Entry 1TWG (X-ray diffraction, 3.30 A resolution); this record covers chains A and H of the 10 polymer chains in the assembly.

# Chain A
Molecule: DNA-directed RNA polymerase II largest subunit
Source organism: Saccharomyces cerevisiae
Notes: EC 2.7.7.6
UniProt: P04050 (RPB1_YEAST); residue numbers follow UniProt; this construct covers 1-1733
Amino-acid sequence (1733 residues; numbered 1 to 1733; the number before each row is that of its first residue):
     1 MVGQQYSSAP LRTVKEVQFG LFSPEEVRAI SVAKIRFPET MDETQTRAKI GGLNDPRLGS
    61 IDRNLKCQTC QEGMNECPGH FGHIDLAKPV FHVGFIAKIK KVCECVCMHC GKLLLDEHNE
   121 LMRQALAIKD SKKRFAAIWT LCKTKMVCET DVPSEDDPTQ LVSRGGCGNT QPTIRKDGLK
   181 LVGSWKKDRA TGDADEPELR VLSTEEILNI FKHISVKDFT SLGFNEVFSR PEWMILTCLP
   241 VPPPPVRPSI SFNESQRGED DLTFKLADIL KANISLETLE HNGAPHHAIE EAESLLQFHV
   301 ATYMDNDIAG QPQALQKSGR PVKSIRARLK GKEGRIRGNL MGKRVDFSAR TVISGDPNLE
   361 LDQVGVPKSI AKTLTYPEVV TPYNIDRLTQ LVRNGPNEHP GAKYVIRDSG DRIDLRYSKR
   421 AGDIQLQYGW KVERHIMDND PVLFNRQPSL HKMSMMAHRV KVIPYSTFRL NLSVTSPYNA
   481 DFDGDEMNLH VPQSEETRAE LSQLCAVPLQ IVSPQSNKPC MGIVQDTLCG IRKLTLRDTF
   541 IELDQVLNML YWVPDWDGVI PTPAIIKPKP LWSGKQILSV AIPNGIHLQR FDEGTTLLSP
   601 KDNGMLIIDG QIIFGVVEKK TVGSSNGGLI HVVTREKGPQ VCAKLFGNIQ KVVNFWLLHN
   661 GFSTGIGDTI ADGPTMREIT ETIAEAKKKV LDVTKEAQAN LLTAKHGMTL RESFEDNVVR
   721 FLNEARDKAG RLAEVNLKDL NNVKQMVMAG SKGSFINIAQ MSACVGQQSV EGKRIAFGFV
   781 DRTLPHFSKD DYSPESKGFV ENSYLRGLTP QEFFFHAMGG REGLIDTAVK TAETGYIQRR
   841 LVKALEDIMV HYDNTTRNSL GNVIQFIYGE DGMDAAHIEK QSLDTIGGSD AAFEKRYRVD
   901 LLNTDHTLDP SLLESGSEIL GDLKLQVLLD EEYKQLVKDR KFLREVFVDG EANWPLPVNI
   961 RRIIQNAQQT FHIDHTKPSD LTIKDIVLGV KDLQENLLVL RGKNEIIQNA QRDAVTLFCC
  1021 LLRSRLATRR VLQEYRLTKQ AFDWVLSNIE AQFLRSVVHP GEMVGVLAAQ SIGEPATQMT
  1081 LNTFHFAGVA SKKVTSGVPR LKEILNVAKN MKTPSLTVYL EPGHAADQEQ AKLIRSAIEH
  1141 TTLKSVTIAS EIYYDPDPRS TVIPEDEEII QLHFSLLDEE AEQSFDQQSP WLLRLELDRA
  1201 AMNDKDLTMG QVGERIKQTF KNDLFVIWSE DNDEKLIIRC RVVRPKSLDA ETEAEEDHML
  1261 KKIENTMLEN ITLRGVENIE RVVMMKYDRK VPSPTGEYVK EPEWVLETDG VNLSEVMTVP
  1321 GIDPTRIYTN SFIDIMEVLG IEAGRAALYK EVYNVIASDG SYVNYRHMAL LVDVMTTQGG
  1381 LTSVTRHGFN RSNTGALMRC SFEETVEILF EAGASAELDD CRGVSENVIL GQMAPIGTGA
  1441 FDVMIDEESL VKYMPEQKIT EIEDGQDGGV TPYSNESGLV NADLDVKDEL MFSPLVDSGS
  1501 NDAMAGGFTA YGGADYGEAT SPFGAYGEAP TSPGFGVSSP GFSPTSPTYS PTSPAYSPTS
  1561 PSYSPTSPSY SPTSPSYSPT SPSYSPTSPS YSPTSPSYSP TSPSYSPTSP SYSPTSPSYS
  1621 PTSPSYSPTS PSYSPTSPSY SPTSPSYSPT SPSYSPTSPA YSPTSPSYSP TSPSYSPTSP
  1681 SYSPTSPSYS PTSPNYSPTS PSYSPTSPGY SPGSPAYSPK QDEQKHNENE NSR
Not modelled in the structure: 1-2, 249-260, 306-323, 328-345, 1082-1091, 1174-1175, 1177-1186, 1244-1253, 1386-1404, 1451-1733
Curated features (UniProtKB/Swiss-Prot):
  - region: Pro248 to Asp260 (Lid loop), Asn306 to Lys323 (Rudder loop), Pro810 to Glu822 (Bridging helix)
  - binding site (Zn(2+)): Cys67, Cys70, Cys77, His80, Cys107, Cys110, Cys148, Cys167
  - binding site (Mg(2+)): Asp481, Asp483, Asp485
  - modified residue: Thr1471 (Phosphothreonine)
  - cross-link (Glycyl lysine isopeptide (Lys-Gly)): Lys695 (interchain with G-Cter in ubiquitin), Lys1246 (interchain with G-Cter in ubiquitin), Lys1350 (interchain with G-Cter in ubiquitin)
  - natural variant: Ser1653 to Pro1659 (deletion: In strain: A364A)
  - mutagenesis: Lys1246 (K1246R: Impairs ubiquitination during transcription stress)
Metal / ion sites: Zn2+ site 1: Cys70, Cys77, His80; Zn2+ site 2: Cys107, Cys110, Cys148, Cys167; Mn2+ site 1: Asp481, Asp483, Asp485 (together with CTP); Mn2+ site 2: Asp481, Asp483 (together with CTP) (shared with 1 residue of chain B)
Small-molecule neighbours: CTP (cytidine-5'-triphosphate): Asp481, Asp483, Asp485

# Chain H
Molecule: DNA-directed RNA polymerases I, II, and III 14.5 kDa polypeptide
Source organism: Saccharomyces cerevisiae
Notes: EC 2.7.7.6
UniProt: P20436 (RPB8_YEAST); numbering as in UniProt (aligned over 1-146)
Amino-acid sequence (146 residues; numbered 1 to 146; the number before each row is that of its first residue):
     1 MSNTLFDDIF QVSEVDPGRY NKVCRIEAAS TTQDQCKLTL DINVELFPVA AQDSLTVTIA
    61 SSLNLEDTPA NDSSATRSWR PPQAGDRSLA DDYDYVMYGT AYKFEEVSKD LIAVYYSFGG
   121 LLMRLEGNYR NLNNLKQENA YLLIRR
Not modelled in the structure: 1, 64-75
Curated features (UniProtKB/Swiss-Prot):
  - region: Asp16 to Thr39 (Non-specific ssDNA binding)
  - modified residue: Ser2 (N-acetylserine), Thr68 (Phosphothreonine)

# How chain A and chain H interact
Pairs across the interface (58; chain A residue first):
  Arg537(A) with Tyr20(H); Arg25(H); Asp41(H), salt bridge; Gly120(H), hydrogen bond (side chain-backbone); Leu121(H); Leu122(H)
  Asp538(A) with Tyr20(H); Asn21(H); Lys22(H); Val23(H)
  Phe540(A) with Val23(H), hydrophobic; Asn43(H)
  Val559(A) with Ser78(H)
  Ile560(A) with Ser78(H), hydrogen bond (backbone-side chain); Trp79(H)
  Thr562(A) with Tyr98(H)
  Pro563(A) with Trp79(H); Tyr98(H)
  Ala564(A) with Met97(H); Tyr98(H), hydrogen bond (backbone-backbone); Phe118(H); Gly119(H)
  Ile565(A) with Leu46(H), hydrophobic; Val96(H)
  Ile566(A) with Val96(H), hydrogen bond (backbone-backbone); Met97(H); Tyr98(H)
  Lys567(A) with Asn43(H); Phe47(H); Asp94(H); Tyr95(H), hydrogen bond; Val96(H), hydrogen bond (backbone-backbone)
  Pro568(A) with Leu46(H); Asp94(H)
  Pro570(A) with Trp79(H), hydrophobic
  Leu571(A) with Asn43(H); Leu46(H), hydrophobic
  Trp572(A) with Trp79(H), hydrophobic
  Ser573(A) with Gly119(H), hydrogen bond (side chain-backbone)
  Lys575(A) with Gly119(H)
  Leu597(A) with Tyr102(H), hydrogen bond (backbone-side chain); Phe104(H), hydrophobic; Tyr115(H)
  Leu598(A) with Arg25(H), hydrogen bond (backbone-side chain); Tyr115(H), hydrophobic; Arg124(H)
  Lys601(A) with Tyr20(H)
  Asp602(A) with Tyr20(H)
  Ile613(A) with Tyr102(H), hydrophobic; Ser117(H), hydrogen bond (backbone-side chain); Gly120(H)
  Phe614(A) with Leu122(H), hydrophobic
  Lys738(A) with Arg19(H)
  Asp739(A) with Arg19(H), salt bridge
  Asp974(A) with Lys136(H)
  His975(A) with Phe104(H); Lys136(H)
  Thr976(A) with Lys136(H)
Other interface residues (no listed pair), chain A (38 interface residues in all): Leu543, Gly558, Pro561, Lys569, Gln576, Ser599, Pro600, Leu606, Ile608, Leu737
Other interface residues (no listed pair), chain H (32 interface residues in all): Thr39, Arg77, Met123, Tyr141

# Overview
The interface between chain A and chain H involves 38 residues on one side and 32 on the other; the contacts
include 10 hydrogen bonds and 2 salt bridges. Among the polar pairs are Arg537(A)-Asp41(H), Asp739(A)-Arg19(H)
and Arg537(A)-Gly120(H). Chain A binds CTP.
Here chain A is DNA-directed RNA polymerase II largest subunit and chain H is DNA-directed RNA polymerases I,
II, and III 14.5 kDa polypeptide, both from Saccharomyces cerevisiae. Entry 1TWG (RNA polymerase II complexed
with CTP) was determined by X-ray diffraction together with 1R9S, 1R9T, 1TWA, 1TWC, 1TWF and 1TWH from the
same study.
